PDB entry 4GIH | X-ray diffraction, 2.00 A resolution | chain A

[Chain A]
Protein: Non-receptor tyrosine-protein kinase TYK2
From: Homo sapiens
Notes: EC 2.7.10.2; fragment: Kinase domain
UniProtKB: P29597 (TYK2_HUMAN); residues 885-1176 here = UniProt positions 885-1176
Sequence (302 residues; each row starts with the number of its first residue):
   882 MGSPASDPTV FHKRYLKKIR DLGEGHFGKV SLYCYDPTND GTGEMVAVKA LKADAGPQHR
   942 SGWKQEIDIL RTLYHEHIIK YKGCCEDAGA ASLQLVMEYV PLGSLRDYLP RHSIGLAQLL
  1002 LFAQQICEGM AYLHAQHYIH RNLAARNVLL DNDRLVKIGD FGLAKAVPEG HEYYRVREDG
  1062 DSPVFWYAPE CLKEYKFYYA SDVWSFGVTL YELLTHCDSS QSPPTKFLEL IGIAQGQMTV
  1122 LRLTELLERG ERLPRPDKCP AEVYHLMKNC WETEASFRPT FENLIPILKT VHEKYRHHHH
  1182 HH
Disordered / not traced: 882-889, 1178-1183
Differences from the reference sequence: expression tag (882-884, 1177-1183); engineered mutation Ala936 (Cys in P29597), Ala969 (Gln in P29597), Ala971 (Glu in P29597), Ala972 (Lys in P29597), Asn1023 (Asp in P29597), Ala1142 (Cys in P29597)
Curated features (UniProtKB/Swiss-Prot):
  - binding site (ATP): Leu903 to Val911, Lys930
  - modified residue (Phosphotyrosine): Tyr1054, Tyr1055
  - mutagenesis: Lys930 (K930R: Complete loss of catalytic activity), Tyr1054 (Y1054F: Reduces basal catalytic activity and abolishes IFN-dependent activation), Tyr1055 (Y1055F: Reduces basal catalytic activity and abolishes IFN-dependent activation), Tyr1145 (Y1145F: Does not affect phosphorylation state and enzymatic activity), Tyr1176 (Y1176F: Does not affect phosphorylation state and enzymatic activity)
Ligand contacts: 0X5 (2,6-dichloro-N-{2-[(cyclopropylcarbonyl)amino]pyridin-4-yl}benzamide): Arg901, Leu903, Gly904, Glu905, Gly906, Val911, Ala928, Ile960, Met978, Glu979, Tyr980, Val981, Pro982, Leu983, Gly984, Arg1027, Asn1028, Leu1030, Gly1040, Asp1041

[Summary]
Bound to chain A: compound 0X5. UniProt lists 10 ATP-binding residues and 5 mutagenesis sites.
Chain A is Non-receptor tyrosine-protein kinase TYK2 (Homo sapiens); the structure, Tyk2 (JH1) in complex with
2,6-DICHLORO-N-{2-[(CYCLOPROPYLCARBONYL)AMINO]PYRIDIN-4-YL}BENZAMIDE, was determined by X-ray diffraction,
deposited together with 4GVJ, 4GFM, 4GFO and 4GMY.
